6XC3 - chains L and C of the 5 polymer chains in the assembly; structure by X-ray diffraction, 2.70 A resolution.

[Chain L]
Name: CR3022 light chain
Source organism: Homo sapiens
Chain sequence (221 residues; row label = number of the first residue in the row; a row labelled like 27A-27F holds insertion residues (27A, then the next letters in order)):
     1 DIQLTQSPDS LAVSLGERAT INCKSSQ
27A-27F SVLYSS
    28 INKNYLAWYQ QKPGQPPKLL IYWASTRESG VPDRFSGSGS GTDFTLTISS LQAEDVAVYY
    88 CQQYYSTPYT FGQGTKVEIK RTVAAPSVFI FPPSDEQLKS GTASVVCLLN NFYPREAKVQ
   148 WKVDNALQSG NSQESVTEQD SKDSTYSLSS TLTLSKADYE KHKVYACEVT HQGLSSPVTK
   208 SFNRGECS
Disulfides: Cys-23/Cys-88, Cys-134/Cys-194

[Chain C]
Name: Spike protein S1
Source organism: Severe acute respiratory syndrome coronavirus 2
UniProt: P0DTC2 (SPIKE_SARS2); residue numbers follow UniProt; this construct covers 319-541
Chain sequence (231 residues; row label = number of the first residue in the row):
   319 RVQPTESIVR FPNITNLCPF GEVFNATRFA SVYAWNRKRI SNCVADYSVL YNSASFSTFK
   379 CYGVSPTKLN DLCFTNVYAD SFVIRGDEVR QIAPGQTGKI ADYNYKLPDD FTGCVIAWNS
   439 NNLDSKVGGN YNYLYRLFRK SNLKPFERDI STEIYQAGST PCNGVEGFNC YFPLQSYGFQ
   499 PTNGVGYQPY RVVVLSFELL HAPATVCGPK KSTNLVKNKC VNFSGHHHHH H
Disordered / not traced: 319-333, 446-447, 529-549
Disulfides: Cys-336/Cys-361, Cys-379/Cys-432, Cys-391/Cys-525, Cys-480/Cys-488
Covalent attachments: N-acetylglucosamine (NAG) linked to Asn-343
Construct notes: expression tag (542-549)
UniProt features mapped onto this chain:
  - region: Arg-403 to Asp-405 (Integrin-binding motif), Asn-448 to Phe-456 (Immunodominant HLA epitope recognized by the CD8+)
  - glycosylation: Thr-323 (O-linked (GalNAc) threonine), Ser-325 (O-linked (HexNAc...) serine), Asn-331 (N-linked (GlcNAc...) (complex) asparagine), Asn-343 (N-linked (GlcNAc...) (complex) asparagine)

[Chain L / chain C interface]
Pairs across the interface (7):
  Ser-27F(L) with Leu-517(C)
  Tyr-32(L) with Gly-381(C), hydrogen bond (side chain-backbone)
  Leu-46(L) with Lys-386(C)
  Tyr-49(L) with Lys-386(C)
  Trp-50(L) with Gly-381(C); Leu-390(C), hydrophobic
  Glu-55(L) with Lys-386(C), salt bridge
Other interface residues (no listed pair), chain L (9 interface residues in all): Tyr-27D, Ile-28, Lys-30
Other interface residues (no listed pair), chain C (7 interface residues in all): Val-382, Phe-392, Thr-430

[Summary]
9 residues of chain L and 7 residues of chain C are in contact, with 1 hydrogen bond and 1 salt bridge. Polar
contacts include Glu-55(L)/Lys-386(C) and Tyr-32(L)/Gly-381(C). N-acetylglucosamine is covalently linked to
Asn-343(C).
Here chain L is CR3022 light chain (Homo sapiens) and chain C is Spike protein S1 (Severe acute respiratory
syndrome coronavirus 2). Entry 6XC3 (Crystal structure of SARS-CoV-2 receptor binding domain in complex with
antibodies CC12.1 and CR3022) was determined by X-ray diffraction (same publication as 6XC2).
